Entry 6UH1 (electron microscopy, 3.04 A resolution); this record covers chains A and B of the 4 polymer chains in the assembly.

# Chain A
Protein: VP1
From: Enterovirus A71
Reference sequence: D4QGA8 (D4QGA8_9ENTO); residues 1-297 here correspond to UniProt positions 566-862 (UniProt number = residue number + 565)
Sequence (297 residues; numbered 1 to 297; the number before each row is that of its first residue):
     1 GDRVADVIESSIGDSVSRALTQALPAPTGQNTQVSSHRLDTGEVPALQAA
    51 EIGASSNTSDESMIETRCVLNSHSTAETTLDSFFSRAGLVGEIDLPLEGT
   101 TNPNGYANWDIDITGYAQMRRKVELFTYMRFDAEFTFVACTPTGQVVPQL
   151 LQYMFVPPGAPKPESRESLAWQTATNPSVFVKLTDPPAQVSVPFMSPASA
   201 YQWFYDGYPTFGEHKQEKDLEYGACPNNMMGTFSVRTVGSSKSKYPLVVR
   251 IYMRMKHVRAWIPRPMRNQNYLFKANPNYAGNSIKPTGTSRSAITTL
Ligand contacts: sphingosine (SPH): Ile-111, Asp-112, Ile-113, Thr-114, Phe-131, Phe-135, Phe-137, Tyr-153, Phe-155, Val-179, Val-190, Val-192, Met-195, Tyr-201, Gln-202, Trp-203, Asn-228, Met-230, Phe-233

# Chain B
Protein: VP2
From: Enterovirus A71
Reference sequence: I6W7A3 (I6W7A3_9ENTO); residues 1-254 here correspond to UniProt positions 70-323 (UniProt number = residue number + 69)
Sequence (254 residues; row label = number of the first residue in the row):
     1 SPSAEACGYSDRVAQLTIGNSTITTQEAANIIVGYGEWPSYCSDDDATAV
    51 DKPTRPDVSVNRFYTLDTKLWEKSSKGWYWKFPDVLTETGVFGQNAQFHY
   101 LYRSGFCIHVQCNASKFHQGALLVAILPEYVIGTVAGGTGTEDSHPPYKQ
   151 TQPGADGFELQHPYVLDAGIPISQLTVCHHQRINLRTNNCATIIVPYMNT
   201 LPFDSALNHCNFGLLVVPISPLDFDQGATPVIPITITLAPMCSEFAGLRQ
   251 AVTQ
Unresolved in the structure: 1-9

# How chain A and chain B interact
Residue-residue contacts (111; chain A residue first):
  Ser-11(A) / Tyr-41(B)
  Ile-12(A) / Tyr-41(B)
  Ile-12(A) / Arg-55(B)
  Ile-12(A) / Asp-57(B)
  Gly-13(A) / Tyr-41(B)
  Asp-14(A) / Ser-40(B)
  Asp-14(A) / Tyr-41(B)  hydrogen bond (backbone-backbone)
  Ser-15(A) / Tyr-41(B)
  Ser-15(A) / Ser-43(B)
  Val-16(A) / Ser-40(B)
  Ser-17(A) / Glu-37(B)
  Arg-18(A) / Gly-36(B)
  Arg-18(A) / Trp-38(B)  hydrogen bond (backbone-backbone)
  Ala-19(A) / Gly-36(B)
  Leu-20(A) / Val-33(B)  hydrophobic
  Leu-20(A) / Gly-36(B)  hydrogen bond (backbone-backbone)
  Leu-20(A) / Trp-38(B)
  Ala-50(A) / Arg-182(B)
  Glu-51(A) / Ala-29(B)
  Glu-51(A) / Gln-181(B)
  Glu-51(A) / Arg-182(B)
  Glu-51(A) / Asn-184(B)
  Glu-51(A) / Thr-187(B)  hydrogen bond
  Ile-52(A) / Ile-32(B)
  Ile-52(A) / Gln-181(B)  hydrogen bond (backbone-side chain)
  Gly-53(A) / His-180(B)  hydrogen bond (backbone-side chain)
  Thr-127(A) / Glu-129(B)
  Tyr-128(A) / Glu-129(B)  hydrogen bond
  Tyr-128(A) / Met-198(B)
  Tyr-128(A) / Asn-199(B)  hydrogen bond
  Tyr-128(A) / Thr-200(B)
  Ala-198(A) / Leu-201(B)  hydrophobic
  Ser-199(A) / Thr-200(B)
  Ala-200(A) / Thr-200(B)
  Gln-202(A) / Glu-129(B)
  Gln-202(A) / Thr-200(B)  hydrogen bond
  Phe-204(A) / Glu-129(B)
  Phe-204(A) / Val-131(B)  hydrophobic
  Tyr-205(A) / Glu-129(B)
  Tyr-205(A) / Val-131(B)
  Tyr-205(A) / His-209(B)
  Asp-206(A) / Lys-81(B)  salt bridge
  Asp-206(A) / Glu-129(B)  hydrogen bond (backbone-side chain)
  Asp-206(A) / Tyr-130(B)
  Asp-206(A) / Val-131(B)
  Asp-206(A) / His-209(B)
  Asp-206(A) / Cys-210(B)  hydrogen bond (backbone-backbone)
  Gly-207(A) / Asn-208(B)
  Tyr-208(A) / Tyr-148(B)  hydrophobic
  Tyr-208(A) / Thr-151(B)
  Tyr-208(A) / Asn-208(B)  hydrogen bond (backbone-backbone)
  Thr-210(A) / Asn-208(B)  hydrogen bond (backbone-side chain)
  Phe-211(A) / Ser-205(B)
  Phe-211(A) / Asn-208(B)
  Phe-211(A) / Gln-254(B)
  Gly-212(A) / Gln-254(B)
  His-214(A) / Tyr-148(B)
  Asp-219(A) / His-145(B)
  Asp-219(A) / Pro-146(B)
  Leu-220(A) / His-145(B)
  Tyr-222(A) / Lys-81(B)
  Tyr-222(A) / Val-131(B)
  Tyr-222(A) / Ile-132(B)  hydrogen bond (side chain-backbone)
  Tyr-222(A) / Pro-146(B)  hydrophobic
  Tyr-222(A) / Thr-151(B)
  Ile-262(A) / Tyr-35(B)
  Ile-262(A) / Pro-128(B)  hydrophobic
  Ile-262(A) / Met-198(B)  hydrophobic
  Arg-264(A) / Leu-127(B)
  Arg-264(A) / Pro-128(B)  hydrogen bond (side chain-backbone)
  Arg-264(A) / Glu-129(B)  hydrogen bond (side chain-backbone)
  Pro-265(A) / Ile-170(B)
  Pro-265(A) / Pro-171(B)
  Pro-265(A) / Gln-174(B)
  Met-266(A) / Pro-171(B)
  Met-266(A) / Gln-174(B)  hydrogen bond (backbone-side chain)
  Arg-267(A) / Ala-168(B)  hydrogen bond (side chain-backbone)
  Arg-267(A) / Gly-169(B)
  Asn-268(A) / Gly-169(B)
  Asn-268(A) / Pro-171(B)
  Gln-269(A) / Val-165(B)
  Gln-269(A) / Gly-169(B)
  Leu-272(A) / Gly-140(B)
  Phe-273(A) / Gly-140(B)
  Phe-273(A) / Glu-142(B)
  Phe-273(A) / Asp-143(B)
  Asn-276(A) / Asp-143(B)  hydrogen bond
  Asn-276(A) / His-145(B)
  Pro-277(A) / Val-131(B)  hydrophobic
  Pro-277(A) / Gly-133(B)
  Pro-277(A) / Ala-168(B)
  Asn-278(A) / Gly-133(B)
  Asn-278(A) / Thr-134(B)  hydrogen bond
  Asn-278(A) / Ser-144(B)  hydrogen bond (side chain-backbone)
  Tyr-279(A) / Thr-134(B)  hydrogen bond (backbone-backbone)
  Tyr-279(A) / Val-135(B)
  Tyr-279(A) / Ala-136(B)
  Tyr-279(A) / His-162(B)
  Tyr-279(A) / Val-165(B)
  Tyr-279(A) / Asp-167(B)  hydrogen bond
  Tyr-279(A) / Ala-168(B)
  Tyr-279(A) / Gly-169(B)
  Ala-280(A) / Val-135(B)
  Ala-280(A) / Gly-138(B)
  Gly-281(A) / Val-135(B)
  Gly-281(A) / Gly-138(B)  hydrogen bond (backbone-backbone)
  Asn-282(A) / Gly-138(B)
  Asn-282(A) / Thr-139(B)
  Ile-284(A) / His-162(B)
  Pro-286(A) / Tyr-164(B)  hydrophobic
  Thr-287(A) / Tyr-164(B)  hydrogen bond
Also at the interface, not in a pair above, chain A (58 interface residues in all): Thr-21, Ala-54, Tyr-201, Pro-209, Glu-213, Pro-263, Lys-285
Also at the interface, not in a pair above, chain B (69 interface residues in all): Asn-30, Cys-42, Tyr-100, Thr-141, Pro-147, Gln-152, Leu-175, Val-177, Cys-178, Asn-188, Leu-207, Cys-242, Arg-249

# In short
58 residues of chain A and 69 residues of chain B are in contact; the contacts include 25 hydrogen bonds and 1
salt bridge. Among the polar pairs are Asp-206(A)/Lys-81(B), Glu-51(A)/Thr-187(B) and Ile-52(A)/Gln-181(B).
Bound to chain A: sphingosine.
Chain A is VP1 and chain B is VP2, both from Enterovirus A71; the structure, Structure of the EVA71 strain
11316 capsid, was determined by electron microscopy (same publication as 6UH6 and 6UH7).
